Entry 7S8F (X-ray diffraction, 1.80 A resolution); this record covers chains A and B of the 3 polymer chains in the assembly.

Chain A:
Molecule: HLA class I histocompatibility antigen, B-7 alpha chain
From: Homo sapiens
Reference sequence: P01889 (1B07_HUMAN); residues 1-275 here correspond to UniProt positions 25-299 (UniProt number = residue number + 24)
Chain sequence (275 residues; each row starts with the number of its first residue):
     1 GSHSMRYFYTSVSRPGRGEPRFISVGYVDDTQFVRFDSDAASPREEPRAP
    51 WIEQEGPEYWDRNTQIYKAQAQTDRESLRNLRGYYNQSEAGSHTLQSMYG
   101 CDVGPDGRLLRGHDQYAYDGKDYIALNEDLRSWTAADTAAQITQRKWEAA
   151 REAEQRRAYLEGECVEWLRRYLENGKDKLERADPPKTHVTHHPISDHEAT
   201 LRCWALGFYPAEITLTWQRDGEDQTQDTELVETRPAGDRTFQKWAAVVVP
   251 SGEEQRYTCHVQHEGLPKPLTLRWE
Disulfides: Cys101-Cys164, Cys203-Cys259

Chain B:
Molecule: Beta-2-microglobulin
From: Homo sapiens
Reference sequence: P61769 (B2MG_HUMAN); residues 1-99 here correspond to UniProt positions 21-119 (UniProt number = residue number + 20)
Chain sequence (100 residues; row label = number of the first residue in the row; numbering starts at 0):
     0 MIQRTPKIQVYSRHPAENGKSNFLNCYVSGFHPSDIEVDLLKNGERIEKV
    50 EHSDLSFSKDWSFYLLYYTEFTPTEKDEYACRVNHVTLSQPKIVKWDRDM
Sequence notes: initiating methionine (0)
Disulfides: Cys25-Cys80

Interface between chain A and chain B:
Contacting residue pairs (57; chain A residue first):
  Phe8(A) - Ser55(B)
  Phe8(A) - Phe56(B)  hydrophobic
  Tyr9(A) - Phe56(B)
  Thr10(A) - Leu54(B)
  Thr10(A) - Phe56(B)
  Thr10(A) - Phe62(B)
  Val12(A) - Ser33(B)
  Val25(A) - Asp53(B)
  Val25(A) - Leu54(B)
  Val25(A) - Ser55(B)
  Tyr27(A) - Ser55(B)  hydrogen bond
  Tyr27(A) - Tyr63(B)  hydrogen bond
  Gln32(A) - Asp53(B)  hydrogen bond
  Arg35(A) - Asp53(B)  salt bridge
  Arg48(A) - Asp53(B)  salt bridge
  His93(A) - Met0(B)
  Gln96(A) - His31(B)  hydrogen bond
  Gln96(A) - Phe56(B)
  Gln96(A) - Trp60(B)  hydrogen bond (side chain-backbone)
  Gln96(A) - Phe62(B)
  Ser97(A) - Phe56(B)
  Met98(A) - Phe56(B)  hydrophobic
  Met98(A) - Lys58(B)
  Met98(A) - Trp60(B)  hydrophobic
  Gln115(A) - Trp60(B)
  Tyr116(A) - Trp60(B)
  Ala117(A) - Trp60(B)  hydrophobic
  Asp119(A) - Met0(B)
  Asp119(A) - Ile1(B)
  Asp119(A) - His31(B)
  Gly120(A) - Ile1(B)
  Gly120(A) - His31(B)
  Lys121(A) - Ile1(B)
  Asp122(A) - Trp60(B)  hydrogen bond
  His192(A) - Asp98(B)  salt bridge
  Arg202(A) - Asp98(B)  hydrogen bond (side chain-backbone)
  Trp204(A) - Asp98(B)
  Trp204(A) - Met99(B)
  Leu206(A) - Pro14(B)  hydrophobic
  Val231(A) - Gln8(B)
  Glu232(A) - Lys6(B)  salt bridge
  Glu232(A) - Gln8(B)  hydrogen bond (backbone-side chain)
  Arg234(A) - Gln8(B)  hydrogen bond
  Arg234(A) - Tyr10(B)
  Arg234(A) - Met99(B)  hydrogen bond (side chain-backbone)
  Pro235(A) - Tyr10(B)  hydrogen bond (backbone-side chain)
  Pro235(A) - Asn24(B)
  Pro235(A) - Tyr26(B)
  Ala236(A) - Arg12(B)  hydrogen bond (backbone-side chain)
  Ala236(A) - Asn24(B)  hydrogen bond (backbone-side chain)
  Gly237(A) - Arg12(B)  hydrogen bond (backbone-side chain)
  Gly237(A) - Leu65(B)
  Asp238(A) - Arg12(B)
  Gln242(A) - Tyr10(B)
  Gln242(A) - Ser11(B)  hydrogen bond (side chain-backbone)
  Gln242(A) - Arg12(B)  hydrogen bond (side chain-backbone)
  Trp244(A) - Met99(B)  hydrogen bond (side chain-backbone)
Interface residues without a listed pair, chain A (37 interface residues in all): Ile23, Ser92, Thr94, Thr233
Interface residues without a listed pair, chain B (26 interface residues in all): His13, Ser28, Ser57

In short:
37 residues of chain A face 26 of chain B across their interface; the contacts include 17 hydrogen bonds and 4
salt bridges. Polar contacts include Arg35(A)-Asp53(B), Arg48(A)-Asp53(B) and His192(A)-Asp98(B).
Chain A is HLA class I histocompatibility antigen, B-7 alpha chain and chain B is Beta-2-microglobulin, both
from Homo sapiens; the structure, Structure of HLA-B*07:02 in complex with MLL(747-755) peptide and bound
glycerol, was determined by X-ray diffraction (same publication as 7RZD, 7RZJ, 7S79, 7S7D, 7S7E, 7S7F and 4
further entries).
